Entry 4QPP (X-ray diffraction, 2.52 A resolution); this record covers chains A and D.

Chain A:
Protein: Protein arginine N-methyltransferase 6
Source organism: Homo sapiens
Notes: EC 2.1.1.-, 2.1.1.125
UniProtKB: Q96LA8 (ANM6_HUMAN); residue numbers follow UniProt; this construct covers 1-375
Chain sequence (376 residues; numbered 0 to 375; the number before each row is that of its first residue; numbering starts at 0):
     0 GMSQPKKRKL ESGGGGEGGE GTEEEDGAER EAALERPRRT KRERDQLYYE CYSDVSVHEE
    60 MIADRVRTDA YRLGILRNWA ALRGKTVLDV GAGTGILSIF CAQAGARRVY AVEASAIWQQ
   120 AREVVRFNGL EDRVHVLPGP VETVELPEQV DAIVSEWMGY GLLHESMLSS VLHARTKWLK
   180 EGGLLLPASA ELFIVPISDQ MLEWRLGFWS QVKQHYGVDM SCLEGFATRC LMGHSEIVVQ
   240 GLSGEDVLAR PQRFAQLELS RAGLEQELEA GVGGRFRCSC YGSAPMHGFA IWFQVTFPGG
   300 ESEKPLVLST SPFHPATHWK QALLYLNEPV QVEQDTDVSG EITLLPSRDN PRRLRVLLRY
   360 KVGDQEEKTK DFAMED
Unresolved in the structure: 0-46
Disulfide bonds: Cys50-Cys229
Construct notes: expression tag (0); engineered mutation Val194 (Ala in Q96LA8)
Small-molecule neighbours:
  - 36S (2-{4-[3-chloro-2-(2-methoxyphenyl)-1H-indol-5-yl]piperidin-1-yl}-N-methylethanamine): Leu162, Ser168, Glu264, Leu267, Glu268, Leu343, Leu344, Pro345, Pro350, Arg351, Arg352, Leu353
  - S-adenosylhomocysteine (SAH): His57, Met60, Ile61, Arg66, Asp88, Gly90, Ala91, Gly92, Ile95, Leu96, Val111, Glu112, Ala113, Ser114, Ile116, Gly138, Pro139, Val140, Glu141, Glu155, Met166, Ser169
Swiss-Prot annotation at these positions:
  - active site: Glu155, Glu164
  - binding site (S-adenosyl-L-methionine): His57, Arg66, Gly90, Glu112, Glu141
  - modified residue: Thr21 (Phosphothreonine), Arg29 (Asymmetric dimethylarginine), Arg35 (Asymmetric dimethylarginine), Arg37 (Asymmetric dimethylarginine)
  - natural variant: Val194 (A194V: this construct carries the variant)
  - mutagenesis: Arg35 (R35A: Inhibits automethylation but does not affect methylation of other proteins. Reduces protein stability), Val86 to Asp88 (In PRMT6dn; abolishes histone methyltransferase H3R2me2a and transcriptional coactivator activities and reduces protein stability. This mutation abolishes automethylation)

Chain D:
Protein: Poly-unk
Source organism: Homo sapiens
Chain sequence (7 residues; each row starts with the number of its first residue; X marks 7 residues of unknown identity (built as UNK)):
  1000 XXXXXXX
Unresolved in the structure: 1006

Chain A / chain D interface:
Chain A side of the interface, 2 residues: Tyr51, Glu58

Overview:
Chain A and chain D make no direct contact in this assembly. Chain A binds S-adenosylhomocysteine and compound
36S. Curated annotation (UniProt) lists active-site residues Glu155(A) and Glu164(A), 5
S-adenosyl-L-methionine-binding residues and 4 mutagenesis sites on chain A.
Here chain A is Protein arginine N-methyltransferase 6 and chain D is Poly-unk, both from Homo sapiens. Entry
4QPP (The Crystal Structure of Human HMT1 hnRNP methyltransferase-like protein 6 in complex with compound
DS-421 (2-{4-[3-CHLORO-2-(2-METHOXYPHENYL)-1H-INDOL-5-YL]PIPERIDIN-1-YL}-N-METHYLETHANAMINE) was determined by
X-ray diffraction.
